PDB entry 3BHJ | X-ray diffraction, 1.77 A resolution | chain A

Chain A:
Protein: Carbonyl reductase [NADPH] 1
From: Homo sapiens
Notes: EC 1.1.1.184
Reference sequence: P16152 (CBR1_HUMAN); residues 1-276 here correspond to UniProt positions 2-277 (UniProt number = residue number + 1)
Amino-acid sequence (276 residues; numbered 1 to 276; the number before each row is that of its first residue):
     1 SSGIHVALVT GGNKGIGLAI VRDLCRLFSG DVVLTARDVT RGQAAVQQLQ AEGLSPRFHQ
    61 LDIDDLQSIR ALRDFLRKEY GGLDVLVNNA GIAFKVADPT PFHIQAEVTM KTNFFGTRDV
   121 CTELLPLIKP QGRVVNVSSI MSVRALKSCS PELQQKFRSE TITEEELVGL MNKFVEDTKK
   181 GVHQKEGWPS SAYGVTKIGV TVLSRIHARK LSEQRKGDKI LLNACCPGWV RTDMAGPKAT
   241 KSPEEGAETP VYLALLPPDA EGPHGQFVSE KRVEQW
Disordered / not traced: 1
Ligand contacts:
  - AB3 (3-(4-amino-1-tert-butyl-1H-pyrazolo[3,4-d]pyrimidin-3-yl)phenol), molecule 1: R22, D23, R26, L27, E244
  - AB3, molecule 2: S139, I140, M141, Y193, C226, G228, W229, M234, A235
  - glutathione (GSH): A93, F94, K95, V96, F102, Q105, S190, S191, A192, Y193, M234, A235
  - NADP (NAP; NADP nicotinamide-adenine-dinucleotide phosphate): G11, G12, N13, K14, G15, I16, G17, R37, R41, L61, D62, I63, D64, N89, A90, G91, I92, T112, V137, S138, S139, Y193, K197, C226, P227, G228, W229, V230, T232, D233, M234, A235
  - 3,6,9,12,15,18-hexaoxaicosane-1,20-diol (P33), molecule 1: C121, T122, L125, P126, E164, H207, K210, L211, Q214, R215
  - 3,6,9,12,15,18-hexaoxaicosane-1,20-diol (P33), molecule 2: K156, E166, L170
Swiss-Prot annotation at these positions:
  - active site: Y193 (Proton acceptor)
  - binding site (NADP(+)): D62, I63, N89, Y193 to K197, V230 to T232
  - binding site (glutathione): F94 to V96, Q105, A192, Y193
  - binding site (substrate): S139
  - modified residue: S1 (N-acetylserine), S29 (Phosphoserine), K238 (N6-1-carboxyethyl lysine)
From the paper describing this entry:
  - binding site for glutathione: F94, V96, Q105, A192, Y193
  - catalytic residues: S139, Y193, K197
  - binding site for AB3: S139, Y193
  - contacts within the chain: I140-C226 (hydrogen bond), C226-G228 (hydrogen bond)
  - conformationally variable residues (loop rearrangement): V96, M234 to K238
  - mutagenesis - C226A: abolished catalytic activity (citing earlier work)

Overview:
Ligands of chain A: compound AB3, NADP, glutathione and 3,6,9,12,15,18-hexaoxaicosane-1,20-diol. UniProt lists
active-site residue Y193, 11 NADP+-binding residues, 6 glutathione-binding residues and substrate-binding
residue S139. The paper reports catalytic residues S139, Y193 and K197; C226A abolishes catalytic activity.
Chain A is Carbonyl reductase [NADPH] 1 (Homo sapiens); the structure, Crystal structure of human Carbonyl
Reductase 1 in complex with glutathione, was determined by X-ray diffraction (same publication as 3BHI and
3BHM).
